PDB entry 3KWZ | X-ray diffraction, 1.49 A resolution | chain A

Chain A:
Molecule: Cathepsin K
From: Homo sapiens
Notes: EC 3.4.22.38
UniProtKB: P43235 (CATK_HUMAN); residues 1-215 here correspond to UniProt positions 115-329 (UniProt number = residue number + 114)
Chain sequence (215 residues; numbered 1 to 215; the number before each row is that of its first residue):
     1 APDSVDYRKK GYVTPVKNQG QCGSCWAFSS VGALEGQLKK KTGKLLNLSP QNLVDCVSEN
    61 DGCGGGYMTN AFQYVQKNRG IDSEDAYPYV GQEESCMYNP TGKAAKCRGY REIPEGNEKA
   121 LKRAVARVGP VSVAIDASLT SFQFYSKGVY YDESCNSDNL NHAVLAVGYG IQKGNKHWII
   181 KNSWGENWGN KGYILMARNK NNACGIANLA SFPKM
Cystine bridges: Cys22-Cys63, Cys56-Cys96, Cys155-Cys204
Glycans and other covalent adducts: compound KWZ linked to Cys25
Small-molecule neighbours: KWZ (4-(3-piperidin-1-ylpropyl)-6-[3-(trifluoromethyl)phenyl]pyrimidine-2-carbonitrile): Gln19, Gly23, Ser24, Trp26, Cys63, Gly64, Gly65, Gly66, Tyr67, Met68, Ala134, Leu160, Asn161, His162, Ala163, Leu209

Overview:
Covalently linked compound KWZ: at Cys25.
Chain A is Cathepsin K (Homo sapiens); the structure, Cathepsin K in complex with a non-selective
2-cyano-pyrimidine inhibitor, was determined by X-ray diffraction together with 3KW9 and 3KX1 from the same
study.
